Entry 9BY8 (electron microscopy, 3.88 A resolution); this record covers chains C and D of the 4 polymer chains in the assembly.

Chain C (and D):
Protein: Ribonucleoside-diphosphate reductase subunit beta
From: Bacillus subtilis
Notes: EC 1.17.4.1; chain D of this document is another copy of the same molecule, construct and numbering; everything in this record applies to it too
UniProtKB: P50621 (RIR2_BACSU); residues 1-329 here = UniProt positions 1-329
Chain sequence (350 residues; each row starts with the number of its first residue; numbers below 1 keep their minus sign (Met-20 is residue -20)):
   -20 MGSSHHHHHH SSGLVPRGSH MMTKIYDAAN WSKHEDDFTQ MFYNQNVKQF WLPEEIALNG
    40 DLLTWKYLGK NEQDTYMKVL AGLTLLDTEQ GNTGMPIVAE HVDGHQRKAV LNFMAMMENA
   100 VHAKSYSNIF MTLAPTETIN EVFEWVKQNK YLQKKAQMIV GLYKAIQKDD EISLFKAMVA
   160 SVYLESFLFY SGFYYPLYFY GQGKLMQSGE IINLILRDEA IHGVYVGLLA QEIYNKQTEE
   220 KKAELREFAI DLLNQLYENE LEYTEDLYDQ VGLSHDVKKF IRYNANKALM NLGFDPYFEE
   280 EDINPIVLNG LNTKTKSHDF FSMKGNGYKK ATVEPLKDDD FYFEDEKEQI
Not modelled in the structure: -20 to 15, 291-308, 323-329
Sequence notes: initiating methionine (-20); expression tag (-19 to 0)
Metal / ion sites: Mn2+ site 1: Asp66, Glu97, His101, Glu198; Mn2+ site 2: Glu97, Glu164, Glu198, His201
Curated features (UniProtKB/Swiss-Prot):
  - active site: Tyr105
  - binding site (Fe cation): Asp66, Glu97, His101, Glu164, Glu198, His201

Interface between chain C and chain D:
Residue-residue contacts (28; chain C residue first):
  Tyr22(C) - Ala99(D)  hydrogen bond (side chain-backbone)
  Phe29(C) - Phe29(D)  hydrophobic
  Leu31(C) - Tyr22(D)
  Thr67(C) - His84(D)
  Gly70(C) - Asn91(D)  hydrogen bond (backbone-side chain)
  Asn71(C) - His84(D)  hydrogen bond
  Asn71(C) - Lys87(D)
  His84(C) - Thr67(D)
  His84(C) - Asn71(D)  hydrogen bond
  Lys87(C) - Asn71(D)
  Ala88(C) - Asn98(D)
  Asn91(C) - Ala94(D)
  Asn91(C) - Asn98(D)  hydrogen bond
  Phe92(C) - Met95(D)  hydrophobic
  Ala94(C) - Asn91(D)  hydrogen bond (backbone-side chain)
  Met95(C) - Asn91(D)
  Met95(C) - Phe92(D)  hydrophobic
  Met95(C) - Met95(D)  hydrophobic
  Asn98(C) - Lys87(D)
  Asn98(C) - Ala88(D)
  Asn98(C) - Asn91(D)  hydrogen bond
  Ala99(C) - Tyr22(D)  hydrogen bond (backbone-side chain)
  Ala99(C) - Ala88(D)
  Lys103(C) - Tyr22(D)
  Val312(C) - Leu42(D)
  Glu313(C) - Leu42(D)
  Pro314(C) - Leu42(D)
  Pro314(C) - Tyr46(D)  hydrophobic
Other interface residues (no listed pair), chain C (23 interface residues in all): Val26, Pro75, Lys309, Thr311
Other interface residues (no listed pair), chain D (20 interface residues in all): Val26, Leu31, Gly39, Lys103, Glu189

Overview:
Chain C and chain D form an interface of 23 and 20 residues respectively, with 8 hydrogen bonds. Among the
polar pairs are Tyr22(C)-Ala99(D), Gly70(C)-Asn91(D) and Asn71(C)-His84(D). From UniProt: active-site residue
Tyr105(C) and 6 Fe cation-binding residues on chain C.
Chain C and chain D are both Ribonucleoside-diphosphate reductase subunit beta (Bacillus subtilis); the
structure, Class 9 model for product condition of Bacillus subtilis ribonucleotide reductase complex, was
determined by electron microscopy (same publication as 9BW3, 9BWX, 9BX2, 9BX3, 9BX6, 9BX8 and 39 further
entries).
